Entry 5MHL (X-ray diffraction, 2.40 A resolution); this record covers chains A and K.

# Chain A
Molecule: Coagulation factor XIII A chain
Organism: Homo sapiens
Notes: EC 2.3.2.13
Reference sequence: P00488 (F13A_HUMAN); residues 1-731 here correspond to UniProt positions 2-732 (UniProt number = residue number + 1)
Sequence (738 residues; row label = number of the first residue in the row; numbers below 1 keep their minus sign (Met-6 is residue -6)):
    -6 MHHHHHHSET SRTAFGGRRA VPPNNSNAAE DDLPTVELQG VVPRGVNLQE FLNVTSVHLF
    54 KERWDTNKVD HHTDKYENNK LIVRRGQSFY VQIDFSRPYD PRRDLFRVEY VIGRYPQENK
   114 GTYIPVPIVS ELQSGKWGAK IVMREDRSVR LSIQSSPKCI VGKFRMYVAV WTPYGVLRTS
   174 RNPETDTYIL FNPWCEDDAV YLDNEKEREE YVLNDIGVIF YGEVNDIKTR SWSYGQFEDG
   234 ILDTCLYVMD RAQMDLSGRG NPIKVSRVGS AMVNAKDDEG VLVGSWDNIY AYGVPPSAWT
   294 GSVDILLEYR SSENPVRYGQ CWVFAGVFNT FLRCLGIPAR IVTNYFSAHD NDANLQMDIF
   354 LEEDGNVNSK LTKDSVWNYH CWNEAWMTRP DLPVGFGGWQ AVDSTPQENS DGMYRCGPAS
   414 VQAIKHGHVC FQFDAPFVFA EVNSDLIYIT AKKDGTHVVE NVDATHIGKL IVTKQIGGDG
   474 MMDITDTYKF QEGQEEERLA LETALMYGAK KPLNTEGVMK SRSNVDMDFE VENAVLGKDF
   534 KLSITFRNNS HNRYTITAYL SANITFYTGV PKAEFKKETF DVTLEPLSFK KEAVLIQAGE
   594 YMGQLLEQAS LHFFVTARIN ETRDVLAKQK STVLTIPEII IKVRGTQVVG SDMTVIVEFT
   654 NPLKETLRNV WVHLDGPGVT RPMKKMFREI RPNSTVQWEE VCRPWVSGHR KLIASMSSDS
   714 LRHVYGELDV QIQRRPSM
Not modelled in the structure: -6 to 14, 444-449, 502-515, 727-731
Differences from the reference sequence: initiating methionine (-6); expression tag (-5 to 0); engineered mutation Ile649 (Thr650 in P00488), Glu651 (Gln652 in P00488)
Ion coordination: Ca2+ site 1: Ala264, Asn267, Lys269, Asp271; Ca2+ site 2: Asp343, Asp345, Asn347, Gln349, Asp351, Asp367; Ca2+ site 3: Asn436, Ala457, Glu485, Glu490
UniProt features mapped onto this chain:
  - active site: Cys314, His373, Asp396
  - binding site (Ca(2+)): Asn436, Asp438, Glu485, Glu490
  - site: Arg37, Gly38 (Cleavage)
  - modified residue: Ser1 (N-acetylserine)
  - glycosylation: Asn613 (N-linked (GlcNAc...) asparagine)

# Chain K
Molecule: inhibitor Mi0621
Sequence (9 residues; row label = number of the first residue in the row):
     1 XFXVKVIGX
Modified / non-standard residues: 7NX (cyclohexylmethyl hydrogen carbonate) at position 1; ONL (5-oxo-L-norleucine) at position 3; NH2 (amino group) at position 9

# Interface between chain A and chain K
Pairs across the interface (27; chain A residue first):
  Trp279(A) - ONL_3(K)
  Gln313(A) - ONL_3(K)
  Cys314(A) - ONL_3(K)  covalent bond
  Ile352(A) - Ile7(K)  hydrophobic
  Thr365(A) - Gly8(K)
  Asp367(A) - Gly8(K)
  Asp367(A) - NH2_9(K)
  Ser368(A) - Lys5(K)
  Ser368(A) - Ile7(K)
  Val369(A) - Lys5(K)
  Val369(A) - Val6(K)  hydrogen bond (backbone-backbone)
  Val369(A) - Ile7(K)  hydrogen bond (backbone-backbone)
  Trp370(A) - ONL_3(K)
  Trp370(A) - Val4(K)
  Trp370(A) - Lys5(K)
  Trp370(A) - Val6(K)
  Asn371(A) - 7NX_1(K)
  Asn371(A) - Phe2(K)  hydrogen bond (side chain-backbone)
  Asn371(A) - ONL_3(K)
  Asn371(A) - Val4(K)  hydrogen bond (side chain-backbone)
  Asn371(A) - Val6(K)
  Tyr372(A) - 7NX_1(K)
  Tyr372(A) - ONL_3(K)
  His373(A) - ONL_3(K)
  Leu439(A) - Ile7(K)  hydrophobic
  Tyr441(A) - Ile7(K)
  His459(A) - Ile7(K)
Also at the interface, not in a pair above, chain A (20 interface residues in all): Tyr214, Gly215, Trp315, Phe339, Cys374

# Overview
20 residues of chain A face 9 of chain K across their interface; the contacts include 1 covalent bond and 4
hydrogen bonds. Polar pairs include Asn371(A)-Phe2(K), Asn371(A)-Val4(K) and Val369(A)-Val6(K). UniProt lists
3 active-site residues and 4 Ca2+-binding residues on chain A.
Chain A is Coagulation factor XIII A chain (Homo sapiens) and chain K is inhibitor Mi0621; the structure,
FXIIIa in complex with the inhibitor Mi0621, was determined by X-ray diffraction.
